1THS - chains H and I of the 3 polymer chains in the assembly; structure by X-ray diffraction, 2.20 A resolution.

Chain H:
Molecule: Alpha-thrombin (large subunit)
From: Homo sapiens
Notes: EC 3.4.21.5
Reference sequence: P00734 (THRB_HUMAN); the construct lacks a stretch of the UniProt sequence and is renumbered around it, so the offset changes along the chain: 16-36 = UniProt 364-384; 37-60 = UniProt 386-409; 61-77 = UniProt 419-435; 78-97 = UniProt 437-456; 7 more segments
Sequence (259 residues; numbered 16 to 247 plus 30 insertion-coded residues; 3 numbers in that range are skipped by the numbering (no residue carries them; nothing is unmodelled there); the number before each row is that of its first residue; a row labelled like 60A-60I holds insertion residues (60A, then the next letters in order)):
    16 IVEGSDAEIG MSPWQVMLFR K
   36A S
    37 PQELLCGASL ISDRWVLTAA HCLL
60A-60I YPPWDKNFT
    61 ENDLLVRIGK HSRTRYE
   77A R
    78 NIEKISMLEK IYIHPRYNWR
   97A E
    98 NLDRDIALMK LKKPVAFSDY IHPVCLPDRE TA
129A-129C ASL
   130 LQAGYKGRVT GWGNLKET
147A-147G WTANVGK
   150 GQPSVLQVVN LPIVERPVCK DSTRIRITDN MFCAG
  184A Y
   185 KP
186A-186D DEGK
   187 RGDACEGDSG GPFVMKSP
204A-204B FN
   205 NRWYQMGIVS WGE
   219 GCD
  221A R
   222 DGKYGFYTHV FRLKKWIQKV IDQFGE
Not modelled in the structure: 147A-147G
Swiss-Prot annotation at these positions:
  - region: Ala-183 to Val-200 (High affinity receptor-binding region which is also known as the TP508 peptide)
  - active site (Charge relay system): His-57, Asp-102, Ser-195
  - glycosylation: Asn-60G (N-linked (GlcNAc...) (complex) asparagine)
Disulfide bonds: Cys-42/Cys-58, Cys-168/Cys-182, Cys-191/Cys-220

Chain I:
Molecule: Synthetic inhibitor
Sequence (11 residues; row label = number of the first residue in the row):
    55 XYEPIPEEAA E
Modified / non-standard residues: SIN (succinic acid) at position 55; Ala-64 (2-amino-3-cyclohexyl-propionic acid; ALC)

How chain H and chain I interact:
Residue-residue contacts (18):
  Phe-34(H) / Tyr-56(I)  hydrophobic
  Leu-40(H) / Tyr-56(I)
  Leu-65(H) / Ala-64(I)
  Arg-67(H) / Ile-59(I)
  Arg-73(H) / SIN_55(I)
  Arg-73(H) / Tyr-56(I)  hydrogen bond
  Thr-74(H) / SIN_55(I)
  Thr-74(H) / Tyr-56(I)
  Thr-74(H) / Glu-57(I)  hydrogen bond (backbone-backbone)
  Arg-75(H) / Glu-57(I)
  Tyr-76(H) / Glu-57(I)  hydrogen bond (backbone-side chain)
  Tyr-76(H) / Pro-58(I)
  Tyr-76(H) / Pro-60(I)  hydrophobic
  Tyr-76(H) / Ala-63(I)
  Ile-82(H) / Ile-59(I)  hydrophobic
  Ile-82(H) / Ala-64(I)
  Met-84(H) / Ala-64(I)
  Gln-151(H) / SIN_55(I)
Interface residues without a listed pair, chain H (12 interface residues in all): Gln-38
Interface residues without a listed pair, chain I (9 interface residues in all): Glu-62

In short:
The interface between chain H and chain I involves 12 residues on one side and 9 on the other; the contacts
include 3 hydrogen bonds. Among the polar pairs are Arg-73(H)/Tyr-56(I), Tyr-76(H)/Glu-57(I) and
Thr-74(H)/Glu-57(I). UniProt lists 3 active-site residues on chain H.
Here chain H is Alpha-thrombin (large subunit) (Homo sapiens) and chain I is Synthetic inhibitor. Entry 1THS
(Structures of thrombin complexes with a designed and a natural exosite inhibitor) was determined by X-ray
diffraction together with 1THR from the same study.
